PDB entry 8BC2 | electron microscopy, 2.60 A resolution | chains A and H of the 10 polymer chains in the assembly

Chain A (and H):
Name: Transaldolase
Organism: Bacillus aryabhattai
Notes: EC 2.2.1.2; chain H of this document is another copy of the same molecule, construct and numbering; everything in this record applies to it too
UniProtKB: A0A7W3N5X5 (A0A7W3N5X5_9BACI); aligned to UniProt positions 1-218 over residues 1-218 (the alignment contains insertions or deletions, so no single offset holds)
Sequence (218 residues; each row starts with the number of its first residue):
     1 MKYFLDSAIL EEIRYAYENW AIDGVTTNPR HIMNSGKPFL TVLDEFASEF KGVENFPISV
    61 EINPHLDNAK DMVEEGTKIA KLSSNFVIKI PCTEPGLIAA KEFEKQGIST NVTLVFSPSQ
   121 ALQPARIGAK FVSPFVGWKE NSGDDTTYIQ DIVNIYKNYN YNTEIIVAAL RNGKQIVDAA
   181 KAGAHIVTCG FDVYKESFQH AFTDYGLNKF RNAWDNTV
Curated features (UniProtKB/Swiss-Prot):
  - active site: K89 (Schiff-base intermediate with substrate)

Chain A / chain H interface:
Contacting residue pairs - 26 pairs, chain A then chain H:
  E140(A) with N172(H); G173(H); K174(H), hydrogen bond (backbone-backbone)
  N141(A) with N172(H); G173(H); E196(H); S197(H)
  S142(A) with E196(H); Q199(H)
  G143(A) with G173(H); K174(H)
  D144(A) with K174(H); H200(H), salt bridge
  N172(A) with E140(H); N141(H)
  G173(A) with E140(H); N141(H); G143(H)
  K174(A) with E140(H), hydrogen bond (backbone-backbone); G143(H); D144(H)
  E196(A) with N141(H); S142(H)
  S197(A) with N141(H)
  Q199(A) with S142(H)
  H200(A) with D144(H), salt bridge

In short:
Chain A and chain H each contribute 12 residues to their interface, with 2 hydrogen bonds and 2 salt bridges.
Polar pairs include D144(A)-H200(H) and E140(A)-K174(H). From UniProt: active-site residue K89(A) on chain A.
Chain A and chain H are both Transaldolase (Bacillus aryabhattai); the structure, Ligand-Free Structure of the
decameric sulfofructose transaldolase BmSF-TAL, was determined by electron microscopy together with 8C4I, 8BC3
and 8BC4 from the same study.
